PDB entry 8SFR | electron microscopy, 3.50 A resolution | chains A and B of the 4 polymer chains in the assembly

Chain A:
Name: CRISPR-associated endonuclease Cas12a
From: Acidaminococcus sp. BV3L6
Notes: EC 3.1.21.1, 4.6.1.22
Reference sequence: U2UMQ6 (CS12A_ACISB); residue numbers follow UniProt; this construct covers 1-1307
Amino-acid sequence (1311 residues; numbered -3 to 1307; the number before each row is that of its first residue; numbers below 1 keep their minus sign (Gly-3 is residue -3)):
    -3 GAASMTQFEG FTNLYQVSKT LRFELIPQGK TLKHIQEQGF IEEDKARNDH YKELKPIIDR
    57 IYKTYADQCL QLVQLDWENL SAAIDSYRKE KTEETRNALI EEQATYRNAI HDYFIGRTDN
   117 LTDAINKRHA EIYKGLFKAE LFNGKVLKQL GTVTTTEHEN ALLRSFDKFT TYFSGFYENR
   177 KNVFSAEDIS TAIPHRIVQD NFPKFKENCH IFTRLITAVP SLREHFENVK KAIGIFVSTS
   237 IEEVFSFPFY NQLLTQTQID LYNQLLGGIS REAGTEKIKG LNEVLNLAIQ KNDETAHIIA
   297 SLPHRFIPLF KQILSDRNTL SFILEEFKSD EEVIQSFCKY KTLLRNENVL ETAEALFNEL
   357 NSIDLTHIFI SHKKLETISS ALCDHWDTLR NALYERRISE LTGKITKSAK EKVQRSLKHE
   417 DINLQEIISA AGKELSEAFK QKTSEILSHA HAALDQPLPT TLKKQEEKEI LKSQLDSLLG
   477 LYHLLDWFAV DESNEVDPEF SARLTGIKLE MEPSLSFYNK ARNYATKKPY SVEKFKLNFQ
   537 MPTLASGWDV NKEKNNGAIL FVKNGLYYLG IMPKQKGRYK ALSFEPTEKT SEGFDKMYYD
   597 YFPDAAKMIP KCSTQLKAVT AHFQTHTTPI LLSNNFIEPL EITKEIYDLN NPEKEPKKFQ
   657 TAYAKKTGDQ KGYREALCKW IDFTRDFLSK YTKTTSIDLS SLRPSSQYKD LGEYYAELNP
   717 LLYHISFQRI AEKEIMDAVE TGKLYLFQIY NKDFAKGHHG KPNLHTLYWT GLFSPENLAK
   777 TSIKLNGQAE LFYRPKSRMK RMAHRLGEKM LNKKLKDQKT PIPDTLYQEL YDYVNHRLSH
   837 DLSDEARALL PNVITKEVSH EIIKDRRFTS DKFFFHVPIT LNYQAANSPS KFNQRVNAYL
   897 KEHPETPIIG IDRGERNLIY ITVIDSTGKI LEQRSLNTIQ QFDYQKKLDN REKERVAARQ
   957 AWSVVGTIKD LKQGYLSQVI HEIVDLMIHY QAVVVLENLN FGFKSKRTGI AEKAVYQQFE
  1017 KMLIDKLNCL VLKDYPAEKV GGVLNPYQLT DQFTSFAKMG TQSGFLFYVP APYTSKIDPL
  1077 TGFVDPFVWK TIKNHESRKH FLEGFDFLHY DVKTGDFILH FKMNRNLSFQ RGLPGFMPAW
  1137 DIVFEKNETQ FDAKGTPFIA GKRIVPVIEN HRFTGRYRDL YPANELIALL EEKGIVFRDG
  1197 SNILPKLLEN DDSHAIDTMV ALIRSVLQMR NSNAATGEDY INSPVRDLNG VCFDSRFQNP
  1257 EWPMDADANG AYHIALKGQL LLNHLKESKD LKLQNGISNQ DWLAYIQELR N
Not modelled in the structure: -3 to 0, 398-402, 794-855
Construct notes: expression tag (-3 to 0)
UniProt features mapped onto this chain:
  - DNA-binding region: Pro599 to Lys607 (PAM-binding on target DNA), Lys780 to Gly783 (Target DNA), Arg951 to Lys968 (Target DNA), Ser1051 to Ala1053 (Target DNA)
  - region: Met1 to Gly35 (WED-I (OBD-I)), Gln941 to Ala957 (Bridge helix)
  - active site: His800 (For pre-crRNA processing), Lys809 (For pre-crRNA processing), Lys860 (For pre-crRNA processing), Asp908 (For DNase activity of RuvC domain), Glu993 (For DNase activity of RuvC domain), Arg1226 (For DNase activity of nuclease domain), Asp1263 (For DNase activity of RuvC domain)
  - binding site (crRNA): Tyr47 to Lys51, Asn175, Arg176, Lys307 to Leu310, Lys752 to His761, Met806 to Asn808
  - site: Arg18 (Binds crRNA), Thr167 (Binds PAM on target DNA), Arg192 (Binds crRNA), Trp382 (Binds crRNA-target DNA heteroduplex), Lys548 (Binds PAM on target DNA), Lys607 (Binds sequence-specific recognition of both target and non-target strand bases in PAM), His872 (Binds crRNA), Gln1014 (Binds target DNA)
What the authors report for this chain:
  - mutagenesis - F999A, R1003A: unchanged catalytic activity on 20-bp target
  - mutagenesis - F999A, R1003A (14-fold): decreased catalytic activity on 16-bp target
  - mutagenesis - R1003A: unchanged catalytic activity (TS cleavage of the 20-bp target)
  - mutagenesis - R1003A (7-fold): decreased catalytic activity (TS cleavage of the 16-bp target)

Chain B:
Molecule: 48-nt RNA strand
Sequence (48 nucleotides; row label = number of the first residue in the row; numbers below 1 keep their minus sign (U-4 is residue -4)):
    -4 UUUUUAAUUU CUACUCUUGU AGAUGUGAUA AGUGGAAUGC CAUGUGGA
Not modelled in the structure: -4 to 0, 40-43

How chain A and chain B interact:
Contacting residue pairs - 108 pairs, chain A then chain B:
  Ser14(A) - G20(B)  base contact
  Lys15(A) - G20(B)  salt bridge to the phosphate
  Thr16(A) - G20(B)  hydrogen bond to the base
  Thr16(A) - U21(B)  sugar contact
  Arg18(A) - U4(B)  base contact
  Arg18(A) - U5(B)  sugar contact
  Arg18(A) - U19(B)  sugar contact
  Arg18(A) - U21(B)  salt bridge to the phosphate
  Phe19(A) - U4(B)  sugar contact
  Glu20(A) - U4(B)  sugar contact
  Tyr47(A) - A23(B)  phosphate contact
  Tyr47(A) - U24(B)  phosphate contact
  Lys51(A) - U24(B)  phosphate contact
  Lys51(A) - A25(B)  salt bridge to the phosphate
  Asn175(A) - A23(B)  hydrogen bond to the sugar
  Asn175(A) - U24(B)  sugar contact
  Arg176(A) - U24(B)  hydrogen bond to the sugar
  Arg176(A) - A25(B)  salt bridge to the phosphate
  Thr187(A) - A25(B)  sugar contact
  Arg192(A) - A26(B)  hydrogen bond to the phosphate
  Gly270(A) - G34(B)  sugar contact
  Thr271(A) - C35(B)  sugar contact
  Lys273(A) - G34(B)  base contact
  Lys273(A) - C35(B)  hydrogen bond to the sugar
  Glu279(A) - C35(B)  base contact
  Leu283(A) - C36(B)  sugar contact
  Gln286(A) - A37(B)  hydrogen bond to the sugar
  Gln286(A) - U38(B)  sugar contact
  Phe306(A) - G27(B)  phosphate contact
  Phe306(A) - U28(B)  phosphate contact
  Lys307(A) - A26(B)  salt bridge to the phosphate
  Lys307(A) - G27(B)  hydrogen bond to the phosphate
  Ile309(A) - A25(B)  sugar contact
  Ile309(A) - A26(B)  sugar contact
  Leu310(A) - A25(B)  sugar contact
  Leu310(A) - A26(B)  hydrogen bond to the phosphate
  Lys369(A) - C36(B)  salt bridge to the phosphate
  Trp382(A) - G39(B)  stacking on the base
  Lys414(A) - U38(B)  salt bridge to the phosphate
  His479(A) - G34(B)  salt bridge to the phosphate
  Leu511(A) - U33(B)  sugar contact
  Leu511(A) - G34(B)  phosphate contact
  Tyr514(A) - A32(B)  hydrogen bond to the sugar
  Tyr514(A) - U33(B)  sugar contact
  Asn515(A) - U33(B)  hydrogen bond to the sugar
  Arg518(A) - A32(B)  hydrogen bond to the base
  Arg518(A) - U33(B)  sugar contact
  Lys530(A) - G22(B)  salt bridge to the phosphate
  Asn747(A) - U4(B)  phosphate contact
  Lys748(A) - U4(B)  hydrogen bond to the phosphate
  Ala751(A) - G14(B)  phosphate contact
  Lys752(A) - U13(B)  hydrogen bond to the sugar
  Lys752(A) - G14(B)  salt bridge to the phosphate
  Gly753(A) - G14(B)  hydrogen bond to the phosphate
  His754(A) - G14(B)  phosphate contact
  His754(A) - U15(B)  phosphate contact
  His755(A) - U12(B)  hydrogen bond to the sugar
  His755(A) - U15(B)  hydrogen bond to the phosphate
  His755(A) - A16(B)  phosphate contact
  Gly756(A) - U15(B)  phosphate contact
  Gly756(A) - A16(B)  phosphate contact
  Lys757(A) - A16(B)  phosphate contact
  Lys757(A) - G17(B)  salt bridge to the phosphate
  Asn759(A) - U5(B)  hydrogen bond to the base
  Asn759(A) - A18(B)  base contact
  Asn759(A) - U19(B)  base contact
  Leu760(A) - U19(B)  hydrogen bond to the base
  His761(A) - U19(B)  hydrogen bond to the base
  His761(A) - G20(B)  salt bridge to the phosphate
  Glu786(A) - G22(B)  sugar contact
  Phe788(A) - G22(B)  sugar contact
  His856(A) - A1(B)  base contact
  His856(A) - A2(B)  hydrogen bond to the base
  His856(A) - U12(B)  salt bridge to the phosphate
  His856(A) - U13(B)  salt bridge to the phosphate
  Ile858(A) - A1(B)  phosphate contact
  Ile858(A) - A2(B)  base contact
  Ile859(A) - A1(B)  sugar contact
  Lys860(A) - A1(B)  sugar contact
  Lys860(A) - A2(B)  phosphate contact
  Arg862(A) - U3(B)  phosphate contact
  Arg863(A) - U3(B)  salt bridge to the phosphate
  Arg863(A) - U5(B)  phosphate contact
  Arg863(A) - C6(B)  salt bridge to the phosphate
  Phe870(A) - U4(B)  sugar contact
  His872(A) - U21(B)  hydrogen bond to the sugar
  Pro874(A) - G20(B)  base contact
  Gln936(A) - A8(B)  hydrogen bond to the sugar
  Gln936(A) - C9(B)  hydrogen bond to the sugar
  Phe938(A) - A8(B)  phosphate contact
  Phe938(A) - C9(B)  phosphate contact
  Arg955(A) - A31(B)  hydrogen bond to the phosphate
  Arg955(A) - A32(B)  salt bridge to the phosphate
  Asp966(A) - C6(B)  sugar contact
  Asp966(A) - U7(B)  phosphate contact
  Leu967(A) - U7(B)  phosphate contact
  Leu967(A) - A8(B)  phosphate contact
  Gln969(A) - C6(B)  hydrogen bond to the sugar
  Gly970(A) - U7(B)  sugar contact
  Ser973(A) - G17(B)  hydrogen bond to the sugar
  Ser973(A) - A18(B)  sugar contact
  Gln974(A) - G17(B)  sugar contact
  His977(A) - G17(B)  hydrogen bond to the phosphate
  His977(A) - A18(B)  salt bridge to the phosphate
  Lys1022(A) - A18(B)  salt bridge to the phosphate
  Lys1022(A) - U19(B)  salt bridge to the phosphate
  Lys1029(A) - G17(B)  salt bridge to the phosphate
  Lys1029(A) - A18(B)  phosphate contact
Other interface residues (no listed pair), chain A (79 interface residues in all): Gly171, Ala269, Glu272, Gln308, Ser311, Glu372, Leu475, Arg790, Glu857, Asp861, Phe864, Tyr940, Tyr971

Summary:
Chain A and chain B form an interface of 79 and 35 residues respectively, with 27 hydrogen bonds, 21 salt
bridges and 1 aromatic stacking contact. Polar pairs include Thr16(A)-G20(B), Arg518(A)-A32(B) and
Asn759(A)-U5(B). The paper reports that F999A and R1003A of chain A reduce catalytic activity on 16-bp target;
R1003A of chain A reduces catalytic activity (TS cleavage of the 16-bp target).
Here chain A is CRISPR-associated endonuclease Cas12a (Acidaminococcus sp. BV3L6) and chain B is a 48-nt RNA
strand. Entry 8SFR (WT CRISPR-Cas12a post nontarget strand cleavage) was determined by electron microscopy
(same publication as 8SFH, 8SFI, 8SFJ, 8SFL, 8SFN, 8SFO, 8SFP and 8SFQ).
